PDB entry 3N9L | X-ray diffraction, 2.80 A resolution | chains A and B

Chain A:
Name: Putative uncharacterized protein
Organism: Caenorhabditis elegans
Notes: EC 1.14.11.27; fragment: PHD domain
UniProt: Q9GYI0 (Q9GYI0_CAEEL); residues 188-711 here correspond to UniProt positions 201-724 (UniProt number = residue number + 13)
Chain sequence (528 residues; numbered 184 to 711; the number before each row is that of its first residue):
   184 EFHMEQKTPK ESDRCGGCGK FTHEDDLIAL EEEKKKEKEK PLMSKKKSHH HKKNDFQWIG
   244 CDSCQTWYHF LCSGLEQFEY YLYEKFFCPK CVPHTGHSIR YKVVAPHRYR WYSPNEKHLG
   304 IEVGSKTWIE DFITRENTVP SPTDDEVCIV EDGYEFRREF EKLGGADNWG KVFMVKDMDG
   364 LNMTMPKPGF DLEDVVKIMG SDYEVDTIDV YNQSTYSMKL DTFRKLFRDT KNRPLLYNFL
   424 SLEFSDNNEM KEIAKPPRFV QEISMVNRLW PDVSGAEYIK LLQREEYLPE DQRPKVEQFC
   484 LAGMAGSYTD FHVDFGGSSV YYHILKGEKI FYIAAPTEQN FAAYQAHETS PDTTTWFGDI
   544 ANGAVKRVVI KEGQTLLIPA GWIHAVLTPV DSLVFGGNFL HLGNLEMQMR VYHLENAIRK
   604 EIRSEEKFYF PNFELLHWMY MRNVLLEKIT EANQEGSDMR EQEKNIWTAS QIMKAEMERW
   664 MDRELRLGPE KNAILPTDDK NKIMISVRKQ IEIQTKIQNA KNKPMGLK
Not modelled in the structure: 184-191, 209-235, 705-711
Sequence notes: expression tag (184-187)
UniProt features mapped onto this chain:
  - zinc finger: Ser195 to His277 (PHD-type)
  - binding site (substrate): Thr492 to Asp497, Tyr505, Lys512, His567
  - binding site (Fe cation): His495, Asp497, His567
Metal / ion sites: Zn2+ site 1: Cys198, Cys201, His252, Cys255; Zn2+ site 2: Cys244, Cys247, Cys271, Cys274; Fe2+: His495, Asp497, His567 (together with N-oxalylglycine)
Residues lining bound ligands: N-oxalylglycine (OGA): Asn421, Leu423, Leu484, Thr492, His495, Asp497, Val503, Tyr505, Lys512, His567, Val569
From the paper describing this entry:
  - mutagenesis - D196A, W241A, G243E, D245A, Q248A, W250A: abolished binding to Histone H3 peptide (chain B)
  - mutagenesis - D389A, Q396A, T398A, F482A, D497A, Y505A, E531I, N581A: decreased catalytic activity
  - mutagenesis - S424A, E609A/K610A/F611A: abolished catalytic activity
  - specificity-determining residues: Thr398, Glu531 (by similarity / conservation)

Chain B:
Name: Histone H3 peptide
Notes: fragment: JMJC domain
UniProt: P08898 (H3_CAEEL); residues 1-15 here correspond to UniProt positions 2-16 (UniProt number = residue number + 1)
Chain sequence (15 residues; numbered 1 to 15; the number before each row is that of its first residue):
     1 ARTKQTARKS TGGKA
Not modelled in the structure: 7-15
Modified positions: Lys4 (n-trimethyllysine; M3L)
UniProt features mapped onto this chain:
  - modified residue: Lys4 (N6,N6,N6-trimethyllysine), Lys9 (N6,N6,N6-trimethyllysine), Ser10 (Phosphoserine), Lys14 (N6-acetyllysine)

How chain A and chain B interact:
Residue-residue contacts (20):
  Asp196(A) with Lys4(B)
  Phe239(A) with Lys4(B); Gln5(B); Thr6(B), hydrogen bond (backbone-backbone)
  Gln240(A) with Lys4(B); Gln5(B)
  Trp241(A) with Thr3(B); Lys4(B), hydrogen bond (backbone-backbone); Thr6(B), hydrogen bond
  Ile242(A) with Arg2(B)
  Gly243(A) with Arg2(B), hydrogen bond (backbone-backbone)
  Cys244(A) with Arg2(B), hydrogen bond (backbone-side chain)
  Asp245(A) with Arg2(B), salt bridge
  Gln248(A) with Arg2(B), hydrogen bond
  Trp250(A) with Arg2(B); Lys4(B)
  Phe253(A) with Thr3(B)
  Tyr266(A) with Ala1(B), hydrogen bond (backbone-backbone)
  Glu267(A) with Ala1(B)
  Tyr284(A) with Ala1(B), hydrogen bond (side chain-backbone)
From the paper, about this interface:
  - pairs named by the authors: Asp196(A)-Lys4(B), Trp241(A)-Lys4(B), Cys244(A)-Arg2(B) (backbone contact), Asp245(A)-Arg2(B) (hydrogen bond), Gln248(A)-Arg2(B) (hydrogen bond), Trp250(A)-Lys4(B)

Summary:
The interface between chain A and chain B involves 14 residues on one side and 6 on the other, with 8 hydrogen
bonds and 1 salt bridge. Among the polar pairs are Asp245(A)-Arg2(B), Trp241(A)-Thr6(B) and Cys244(A)-Arg2(B).
The authors report contacts between Asp196(A) and Lys4(B), Trp241(A) and Lys4(B) and Trp250(A) and Lys4(B); a
backbone contact between Cys244(A) and Arg2(B); hydrogen bonds between Asp245(A) and Arg2(B) and Gln248(A) and
Arg2(B). The paper reports that D389A, Q396A and T398A of chain A, among others, reduce catalytic activity;
specificity determinants Thr398(A) and Glu531(A); 16 substitutions were tested in all.
Here chain A is Putative uncharacterized protein (Caenorhabditis elegans) and chain B is Histone H3 peptide.
Entry 3N9L (ceKDM7A from C.elegans, complex with H3K4me3 peptide and NOG) was determined by X-ray diffraction
(same publication as 3N9M, 3N9N, 3N9O, 3N9P and 3N9Q).
